Entry 8SKT (X-ray diffraction, 2.69 A resolution); this record covers chains A and J of the 6 polymer chains in the assembly.

[Chain A]
Molecule: Cyclic GMP-AMP synthase
Organism: Mus musculus
Notes: EC 2.7.7.86; fragment: catalytic domain
UniProt: Q8C6L5 (CGAS_MOUSE); residues 147-507 here = UniProt positions 147-507
Sequence (364 residues; row label = number of the first residue in the row):
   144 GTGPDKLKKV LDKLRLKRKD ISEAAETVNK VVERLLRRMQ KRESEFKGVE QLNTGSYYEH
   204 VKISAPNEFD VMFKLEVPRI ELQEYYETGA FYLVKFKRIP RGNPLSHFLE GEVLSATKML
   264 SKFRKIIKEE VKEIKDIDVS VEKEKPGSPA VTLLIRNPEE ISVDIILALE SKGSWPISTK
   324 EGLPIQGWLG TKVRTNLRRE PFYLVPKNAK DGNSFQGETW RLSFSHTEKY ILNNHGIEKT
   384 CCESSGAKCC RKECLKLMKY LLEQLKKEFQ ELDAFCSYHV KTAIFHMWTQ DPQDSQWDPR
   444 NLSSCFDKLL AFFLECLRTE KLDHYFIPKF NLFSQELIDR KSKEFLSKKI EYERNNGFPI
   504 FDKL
Unresolved in the structure: 144-147, 243-245, 507
Construct notes: expression tag (144-146)
Swiss-Prot annotation at these positions:
  - region: Lys372 to Lys395 (DNA-binding)
  - motif: Leu154 to Leu159 (Nuclear export signal), Asp281 to Ser291 (Nuclear localization signal)
  - binding site (GTP): Thr197, Asp307, Arg364 to Glu371
  - binding site (ATP): Ser199, Glu371, Lys402, Ser420 to Lys424
  - binding site (Mg(2+)): Glu211, Asp213, Asp307
  - binding site (2',3'-cGAMP): Asp213, Gly290, Asp307, Lys350, Arg364 to Ser366
  - binding site (Zn(2+)): His378, Cys384, Cys385, Cys392
  - site: Arg241 (Arginine-anchor), Asp307, Ile308 (Cleavage)
  - modified residue: Lys156 (N6-lactoyllysine), Glu176 (PolyADP-ribosyl glutamic acid), Ser199 (Phosphoserine), Tyr201 (Phosphotyrosine), Glu272 (5-glutamyl polyglutamate), Ser291 (Phosphoserine), Glu302 (5-glutamyl glutamate), Lys372 (N6-acetyllysine), Lys382 (N6-acetyllysine), Lys402 (N6-acetyllysine), Ser420 (Phosphoserine), Lys491 (N6-methyllysine)
  - lipidation (S-palmitoyl cysteine): Cys392, Cys393, Cys459
  - cross-link (Glycyl lysine isopeptide (Lys-Gly)): Lys217 (interchain with G-Cter in SUMO), Lys271 (interchain with G-Cter in ubiquitin), Lys335 (interchain with G-Cter in SUMO), Lys372 (interchain with G-Cter in SUMO), Lys382 (interchain with G-Cter in SUMO), Lys399 (interchain with G-Cter in ubiquitin), Lys402 (interchain with G-Cter in ubiquitin), Lys409 (interchain with G-Cter in ubiquitin), Lys410 (interchain with G-Cter in ubiquitin), Lys464 (interchain with G-Cter in SUMO)
  - mutagenesis: Lys156 (K156Q: Mimics lactylation; knockin mice show higher mortality following HSV-1 infection), Asn172 (N172K: Induces alteration of the DNA-binding surface and leads to decreased synthesis of cyclic GMP-AMP (cGAMP); when associated with L-180), Glu176 (E176A: Abolished poly-ADP-ribosylation by PARP1, stimulating interferon production in knockin mice), Arg180 (R180L: Induces alteration of the DNA-binding surface and leads to decreased synthesis of cyclic GMP-AMP (cGAMP); when associated with K-182), Gly198 (G198A: Abolishes stimulation of interferon production; when associated with A-199), Ser199 (S199A: Abolishes stimulation of interferon production; when associated with A-199), Tyr201 (Y201E: Phosphomimetic mutant; reduced translocation to the nucleus following treatment with etoposide), Glu211 to Asp213 (Abolished nucleotidyltransferase activity. Does not affect nuclear localization and tethering to chromatin), Glu211 (E211A: Abolishes ability to promote type-I interferon production), Asp213 (D213A: Abolishes ability to promote type-I interferon production), Lys217 (K217R: Reduced sumoylation), Arg222 (R222E: Impaired tethering to chromatin, leading to constitutive activation in the absence of DNA), 31 further mutagenesis entries in UniProt
Metal / ion sites: Mn2+ site 1: Glu211, Asp213 (together with ATP); Mn2+ site 2: Glu211, Asp213, Asp307 (together with ATP); Zn2+: His378, Cys384, Cys385, Cys392
Small-molecule neighbours: ATP (adenosine-5'-triphosphate): Gly198, Ser199, Lys205, Glu211, Asp213, Arg364, Ser368, Glu371, Lys402, Glu406, Ser420, Tyr421, Lys424, His467
What the authors report for this chain:
  - binding site for ATP: Ser368, Glu371, Tyr421, Lys424
  - catalytic residues: Asp307
  - Mn2+ coordination: Glu211, Asp213
  - mutagenesis - E211Q/D213N: abolished catalytic activity
  - mutagenesis - E211Q/D213N/K382E: decreased binding to NTP
  - mutagenesis - R364A (33-fold), H467A: decreased catalytic activity on ATP/GTP
  - mutagenesis - H467A (2-fold): increased catalytic activity on GTP/GTP
  - mutagenesis - R364A (10-fold): decreased catalytic activity on GTP/GTP
  - mutagenesis - R364A (4-fold): increased catalytic activity on ATP/ATP
  - specificity-determining residues: Ile309, Arg364, His467
  - mutagenesis - E211Q/D213N/K382E: unchanged binding to ATP and GTP

[Chain J]
Molecule: Palindromic DNA18
Sequence (18 nucleotides; row label = number of the first residue in the row):
     1 ATCTGTACAT GTACAGAT

[How chain A and chain J interact]
Contacting residue pairs (5):
  Arg222(A) - DA17(J)  salt bridge to the phosphate
  Lys315(A) - DA15(J)  sugar contact
  Lys315(A) - DG16(J)  phosphate contact
  Gly316(A) - DG16(J)  phosphate contact
  Arg342(A) - DA13(J)  sugar contact
Other interface residues (no listed pair), chain J (6 interface residues in all): DT12, DC14

[Summary]
The interface between chain A and chain J involves 4 residues on one side and 6 on the other; the contacts
include 1 salt bridge. Its one salt-bridged contact is Arg222(A)-DA17(J). From the paper: the catalytic
residue Asp307(A); R364A and H467A of chain A reduce catalytic activity on ATP/GTP; 4 substitutions were
tested in all.
Chain A is Cyclic GMP-AMP synthase (Mus musculus) and chain J is Palindromic DNA18; the structure, Structure
of ternary complex of mouse cGAS with dsDNA and bound ATP with 5 mM Mn2+, was determined by X-ray diffraction,
deposited together with 7UUX, 7UXW, 7UYQ, 7UYZ, 7UZR, 7V0W and 14 further entries.
